7QBG - chains A and D of the 3 polymer chains in the assembly; structure by X-ray diffraction, 2.69 A resolution.

[Chain A]
Name: Transcobalamin-2
Source organism: Homo sapiens
UniProtKB: P20062 (TCO2_HUMAN); residues 1-409 here correspond to UniProt positions 19-427 (UniProt number = residue number + 18)
Sequence (409 residues; each row starts with the number of its first residue):
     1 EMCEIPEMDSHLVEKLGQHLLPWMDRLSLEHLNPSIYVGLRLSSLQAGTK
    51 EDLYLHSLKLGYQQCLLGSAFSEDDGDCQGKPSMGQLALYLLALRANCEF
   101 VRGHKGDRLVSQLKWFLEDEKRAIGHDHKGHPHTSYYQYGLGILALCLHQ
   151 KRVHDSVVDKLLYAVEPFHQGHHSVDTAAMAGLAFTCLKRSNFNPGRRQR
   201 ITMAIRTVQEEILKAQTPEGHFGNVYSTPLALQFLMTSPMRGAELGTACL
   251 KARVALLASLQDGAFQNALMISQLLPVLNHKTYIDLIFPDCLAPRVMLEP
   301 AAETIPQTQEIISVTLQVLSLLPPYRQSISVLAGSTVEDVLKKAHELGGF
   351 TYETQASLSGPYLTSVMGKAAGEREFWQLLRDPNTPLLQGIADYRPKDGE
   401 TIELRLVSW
Not modelled in the structure: 69-77, 126-129, 166-170, 240-243, 301-306
Cystine bridges: Cys3-Cys249, Cys65-Cys78, Cys98-Cys291, Cys147-Cys187
Sequence notes: conflict Gln209 (Arg227 in P20062)
Residues lining bound ligands: cyanocobalamin (CNC): Gly85, Gln86, Leu89, His133, Thr134, Ser135, Tyr137, Gln138, Leu141, Ser174, Asp176, Thr177, Asn224, Tyr226, Ser227, Leu230, Asn267, Leu269, Met270, Gln273, Ser357, Leu358, Ser359, Gly360, Pro361, Tyr362, Leu363, Phe376, Trp377, Gln378, Leu379, Pro386, Leu387, Leu388, Gln389, Gly390, Asp393, Trp409
Swiss-Prot annotation at these positions:
  - binding site (cob(II)alamin): Gln86, Thr134 to Gln138, His172 to Asp176, Asn224, Ser227, Gln273, Trp377 to Leu379

[Chain D]
Name: CD320 antigen
Source organism: Homo sapiens
UniProtKB: Q9NPF0 (CD320_HUMAN); numbering as in UniProt (aligned over 52-198)
Sequence (147 residues; each row starts with the number of its first residue):
    52 GSCPPTKFQCRTSGLCVPLTWRCDRDLDCSDGSDEEECRIEPCTQKGQCP
   102 PPPGLPCPCTGVSDCSGGTDKKLRNCSRLACLAGELRCTLSDDCIPLTWR
   152 CDGHPDCPDSSDELGCGTNEILPEGDATTMGPPVTLESVTSLRNATT
Not modelled in the structure: 52, 91-129, 173-198
Cystine bridges: Cys54-Cys67, Cys61-Cys80, Cys74-Cys89, Cys132-Cys145, Cys139-Cys158, Cys152-Cys167
Ion coordination: Ca2+ site 1: Trp72, Asp75, Asp77, Asp79, Asp85, Glu86; Ca2+ site 2: Trp150, Asp153, His155, Asp157, Asp163, Glu164
Swiss-Prot annotation at these positions:
  - binding site (Ca(2+)): Trp72, Asp75, Asp77, Asp79, Asp85, Glu86, Trp150, Asp153, His155, Asp157, Asp163, Glu164
  - glycosylation (N-linked (GlcNAc...) asparagine): Asn126, Asn195
Reported in the primary citation:
  - disease-associated variants - E88DEL: decreased binding to TC (citing earlier work)

[How chain A and chain D interact]
Pairs across the interface (35; chain A residue first):
  His56(A) - Leu66(D)
  His56(A) - Cys67(D)  hydrogen bond (side chain-backbone)
  His56(A) - Val68(D)
  Lys59(A) - Trp72(D)
  Leu60(A) - Cys67(D)
  Leu60(A) - Pro69(D)
  Leu60(A) - Trp72(D)  hydrophobic
  Gln63(A) - Trp72(D)
  Gln64(A) - Pro69(D)
  Gly103(A) - Asp77(D)
  His104(A) - Asp75(D)
  His104(A) - Arg76(D)
  His104(A) - Asp77(D)  salt bridge
  Lys105(A) - Trp72(D)
  Lys105(A) - Asp75(D)  salt bridge
  Lys105(A) - Asp77(D)  salt bridge
  Lys105(A) - Asp79(D)  salt bridge
  Asp107(A) - His155(D)  salt bridge
  Asp107(A) - Pro156(D)
  Val110(A) - His155(D)
  Ser111(A) - Trp150(D)
  Ser111(A) - His155(D)
  Ser111(A) - Asp157(D)  hydrogen bond
  Lys114(A) - Trp150(D)
  Lys114(A) - Asp153(D)  salt bridge
  Lys114(A) - His155(D)
  Lys114(A) - Asp157(D)  salt bridge
  Trp115(A) - Cys145(D)
  Trp115(A) - Pro147(D)
  Trp115(A) - Trp150(D)
  Glu118(A) - Trp150(D)  hydrogen bond
  Arg122(A) - Glu136(D)  salt bridge
  Lys151(A) - His155(D)
  Arg152(A) - Asp153(D)
  His154(A) - Thr149(D)
Other interface residues (no listed pair), chain A (19 interface residues in all): Leu53
Other interface residues (no listed pair), chain D (20 interface residues in all): Lys58, Ile146

[In short]
19 residues of chain A face 20 of chain D across their interface, with 3 hydrogen bonds and 8 salt bridges.
Among the polar pairs are His104(A)-Asp77(D), Lys105(A)-Asp75(D) and Lys105(A)-Asp77(D). Chain A binds
cyanocobalamin. The paper reports that E88DEL of chain D reduces binding to TC.
Here chain A is Transcobalamin-2 and chain D is CD320 antigen, both from Homo sapiens. Entry 7QBG (TC:CD320 in
complex with nanobody TC-Nb4) was determined by X-ray diffraction (same publication as 7QBD, 7QBE and 7QBF).
